Entry 7Y1A (electron microscopy, 6.30 A resolution (low resolution: residue-level contacts below are approximate; hydrogen-bond / salt-bridge calls are withheld)); this record covers chains q and A of the 14 polymer chains in the assembly.

Chain q:
Molecule: B-phycoerythrin beta chain
From: Porphyridium purpureum
Reference sequence: P11393 (PHEB_PORPP); residues 1-177 here = UniProt positions 1-177
Sequence (177 residues; numbered 1 to 177; the number before each row is that of its first residue):
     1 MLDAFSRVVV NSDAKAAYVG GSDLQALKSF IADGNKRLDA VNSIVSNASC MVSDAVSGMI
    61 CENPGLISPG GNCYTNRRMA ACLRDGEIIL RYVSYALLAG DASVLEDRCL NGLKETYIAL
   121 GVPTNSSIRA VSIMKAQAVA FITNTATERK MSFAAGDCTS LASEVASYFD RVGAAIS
Modified positions: Asn72 (N-methyl asparagine; MEN)
Glycans and other covalent adducts: covalent link Asn72-Arg78
Residues lining bound ligands:
  - phycoerythrobilin (PEB), molecule 1: Ala32, Asn35, Lys36, Leu38, Asp39, Asn42, Ile142, Thr143, Asn144, Phe153, Ala154, Ala155, Gly156, Asp157, Cys158
  - phycoerythrobilin (PEB), molecule 2: Asn47, Cys50, Ser53, Asp54, Ser57, Gly58, Cys61, Glu62, Ala136, Gln137, Phe141, Thr145, Ala146, Thr147, Arg149
  - phycoerythrobilin (PEB), molecule 3: Ser57, Ile60, Tyr74, Asn76, Met79
  - phycoerythrobilin (PEB), molecule 4: Leu66, Asn72, Cys73, Arg77, Arg78, Ala81, Cys82, Arg84, Asp85, Ile88, Cys109, Tyr117, Leu120, Val122, Pro123, Ser126, Ser127
UniProt features mapped onto this chain:
  - binding site (phycourobilin): Cys50, Cys61
  - binding site ((2R,3E)-phycoerythrobilin): Cys82, Cys158
  - modified residue: Asn72 (N4-methylasparagine)

Chain A:
Molecule: LRH
From: Porphyridium purpureum
Sequence (150 residues; numbered 1 to 150; the number before each row is that of its first residue; X marks 150 residues of unknown identity (built as UNK)):
     1 XXXXXXXXXX XXXXXXXXXX XXXXXXXXXX XXXXXXXXXX XXXXXXXXXX XXXXXXXXXX
    61 XXXXXXXXXX XXXXXXXXXX XXXXXXXXXX XXXXXXXXXX XXXXXXXXXX XXXXXXXXXX
   121 XXXXXXXXXX XXXXXXXXXX XXXXXXXXXX
Residues lining bound ligands:
  - phycoerythrobilin (PEB), molecule 1: UNK_33, UNK_35, UNK_149, UNK_150
  - phycoerythrobilin (PEB), molecule 2: UNK_113, UNK_116, UNK_117, UNK_120

Chain q / chain A interface:
Interface residues of chain q (facing chain A), 6 residues: Met1, Ile88, Arg91, Arg108, Asn111, Thr116

Overview:
No residue of chain q is in contact with chain A. Bound to chain q: 4 copies of phycoerythrobilin. Bound to
chain A: phycoerythrobilin. From UniProt: phycourobilin-binding residues Cys50(q) and Cys61(q) and
(2R,3E)-phycoerythrobilin-binding residues Cys82(q) and Cys158(q) on chain q.
Chain q is B-phycoerythrin beta chain and chain A is LRH, both from Porphyridium purpureum; the structure,
Lateral hexamer, was determined by electron microscopy.
